Entry 1WDK (X-ray diffraction, 2.50 A resolution); this record covers chains C and D of the 4 polymer chains in the assembly.

[Chain C (and D)]
Name: 3-ketoacyl-CoA thiolase
From: Pseudomonas fragi
Notes: EC 2.3.1.16; chain D of this document is another copy of the same molecule, construct and numbering; everything in this record applies to it too
UniProt: P28790 (FADA_PSEFR); residues 2-391 here correspond to UniProt positions 1-390 (UniProt number = residue number - 1)
Chain sequence (390 residues; numbered 2 to 391; the number before each row is that of its first residue):
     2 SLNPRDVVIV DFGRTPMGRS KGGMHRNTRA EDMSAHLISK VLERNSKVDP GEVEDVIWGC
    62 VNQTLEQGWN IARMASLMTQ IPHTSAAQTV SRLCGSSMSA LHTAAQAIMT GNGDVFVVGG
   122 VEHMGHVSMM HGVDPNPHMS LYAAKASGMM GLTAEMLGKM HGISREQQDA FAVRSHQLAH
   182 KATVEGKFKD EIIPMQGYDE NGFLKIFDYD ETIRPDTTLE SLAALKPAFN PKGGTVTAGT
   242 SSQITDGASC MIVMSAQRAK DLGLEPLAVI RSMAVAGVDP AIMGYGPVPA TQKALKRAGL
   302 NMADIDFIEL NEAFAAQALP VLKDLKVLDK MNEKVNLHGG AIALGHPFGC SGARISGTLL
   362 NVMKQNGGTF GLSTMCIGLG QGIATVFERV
Ion coordination: Hg2+: Cys95 (together with acetyl coenzyme A)
Residues lining bound ligands: acetyl coenzyme A (ACO): Lys22, Cys95, Met130, Met151, His177, Arg215, Thr218, Leu223, Leu226, Ala229, Phe230, Ala239, Gly240, Ser242, Ser243, Ile245, Met284, Asn312, Ala314, Phe315, His347, Phe349, Cys377, Ile378, Gly379
From the paper describing this entry:
  - catalytic residues: Cys95, His347, Cys377
  - binding site for acetyl coenzyme A: Met151 (proposed by the authors, not directly observed)
  - binding site for Hg2+: Phe349 (proposed by the authors, not directly observed)

[Interface between chain C and chain D]
Residue-residue contacts - 120 pairs, chain C then chain D:
  Arg30(C) - Asp135(D)  salt bridge
  Arg30(C) - Pro136(D)  hydrogen bond (side chain-backbone)
  Arg30(C) - Asn137(D)  hydrogen bond
  Arg30(C) - Pro138(D)
  Glu32(C) - Asn137(D)
  Asp33(C) - Asn137(D)  hydrogen bond
  Asp33(C) - His139(D)  salt bridge
  Glu55(C) - Lys294(D)  salt bridge
  Glu55(C) - Arg298(D)  salt bridge
  Asp56(C) - Arg93(D)  salt bridge
  Gln64(C) - Gln64(D)
  Gln64(C) - Ser92(D)
  Thr65(C) - Thr65(D)
  Thr65(C) - Gly133(D)
  Leu66(C) - Gly133(D)  hydrogen bond (backbone-backbone)
  Leu66(C) - Asp135(D)
  Trp70(C) - Leu94(D)
  Trp70(C) - Met130(D)  hydrogen bond (side chain-backbone)
  Trp70(C) - Val134(D)
  Trp70(C) - Gly149(D)
  Asn71(C) - Ser92(D)
  Asn71(C) - Arg93(D)
  Asn71(C) - Leu94(D)
  Asn71(C) - Gln382(D)
  Arg74(C) - Val279(D)  hydrogen bond (side chain-backbone)
  Arg74(C) - Leu380(D)  hydrogen bond (side chain-backbone)
  Arg74(C) - Gly381(D)  hydrogen bond (side chain-backbone)
  Arg74(C) - Gln382(D)
  Met75(C) - Met140(D)  hydrophobic
  Met75(C) - Leu380(D)  hydrophobic
  Leu78(C) - Met140(D)  hydrophobic
  Leu78(C) - Tyr143(D)
  Leu78(C) - Pro281(D)  hydrophobic
  Met79(C) - Asn137(D)
  Met79(C) - Tyr143(D)  hydrophobic
  His84(C) - Gly278(D)
  His84(C) - Val279(D)  hydrogen bond (backbone-backbone)
  His84(C) - Asp280(D)  salt bridge
  His84(C) - Pro281(D)
  Thr85(C) - Ala277(D)
  Thr85(C) - Gly278(D)  hydrogen bond (backbone-backbone)
  Ser86(C) - Gly278(D)
  Ala87(C) - Arg93(D)
  Ala87(C) - Val276(D)  hydrophobic
  Ala87(C) - Gln382(D)
  Ala88(C) - Arg93(D)  hydrogen bond (backbone-side chain)
  Ala88(C) - Gln382(D)  hydrogen bond (backbone-side chain)
  Gln89(C) - Val91(D)
  Gln89(C) - Ser92(D)
  Gln89(C) - Arg93(D)  hydrogen bond
  Thr90(C) - Val91(D)
  Thr90(C) - Ser92(D)  hydrogen bond (backbone-backbone)
  Val91(C) - Gln89(D)
  Val91(C) - Thr90(D)
  Ser92(C) - Gln64(D)
  Ser92(C) - Asn71(D)
  Ser92(C) - Gln89(D)
  Ser92(C) - Thr90(D)  hydrogen bond (backbone-backbone)
  Arg93(C) - Asp56(D)  salt bridge
  Arg93(C) - Asn71(D)
  Arg93(C) - Ala87(D)
  Arg93(C) - Ala88(D)
  Arg93(C) - Gln89(D)  hydrogen bond
  Leu94(C) - Trp70(D)
  Leu94(C) - Asn71(D)
  Thr104(C) - Thr104(D)
  Gln107(C) - Ala108(D)
  Gln107(C) - Thr111(D)
  Gln107(C) - Asn113(D)
  Ala108(C) - Gln107(D)
  Met110(C) - Thr111(D)
  Thr111(C) - Gln107(D)
  Thr111(C) - Met110(D)
  Thr111(C) - Thr111(D)
  Gly112(C) - Arg298(D)
  Asn113(C) - Gln107(D)
  Asn113(C) - Met274(D)
  Asn113(C) - Arg298(D)  hydrogen bond
  Gly114(C) - Arg298(D)
  Met130(C) - Trp70(D)  hydrogen bond (backbone-side chain)
  Met131(C) - Trp70(D)  hydrophobic
  Gly133(C) - Thr65(D)  hydrogen bond (backbone-side chain)
  Gly133(C) - Leu66(D)  hydrogen bond (backbone-backbone)
  Val134(C) - Trp70(D)
  Asp135(C) - Arg30(D)  salt bridge
  Asp135(C) - Leu66(D)
  Pro136(C) - Arg30(D)  hydrogen bond (backbone-side chain)
  Asn137(C) - Arg30(D)
  Asn137(C) - Glu32(D)
  Asn137(C) - Asp33(D)  hydrogen bond
  Asn137(C) - Met79(D)
  Pro138(C) - Arg30(D)
  His139(C) - Asp33(D)  salt bridge
  Met140(C) - Met75(D)
  Tyr143(C) - Leu78(D)
  Tyr143(C) - Met79(D)  hydrophobic
  Gly149(C) - Trp70(D)
  Met274(C) - Asn113(D)
  Val276(C) - Ala87(D)  hydrophobic
  Ala277(C) - Thr85(D)
  Gly278(C) - His84(D)
  Gly278(C) - Thr85(D)  hydrogen bond (backbone-backbone)
  Gly278(C) - Ser86(D)
  Val279(C) - Arg74(D)  hydrogen bond (backbone-side chain)
  Val279(C) - His84(D)  hydrogen bond (backbone-backbone)
  Asp280(C) - His84(D)  salt bridge
  Pro281(C) - Leu78(D)  hydrophobic
  Pro281(C) - His84(D)
  Lys294(C) - Glu55(D)  salt bridge
  Arg298(C) - Glu55(D)  salt bridge
  Arg298(C) - Gly112(D)
  Arg298(C) - Asn113(D)
  Arg298(C) - Gly114(D)
  Leu380(C) - Arg74(D)  hydrogen bond (backbone-side chain)
  Leu380(C) - Met75(D)  hydrophobic
  Gly381(C) - Arg74(D)  hydrogen bond (backbone-side chain)
  Gln382(C) - Asn71(D)
  Gln382(C) - Arg74(D)
  Gln382(C) - Ala87(D)
  Gln382(C) - Ala88(D)  hydrogen bond (side chain-backbone)
Also at the interface, not in a pair above, chain C (61 interface residues in all): Val62, Asn63, Glu67, Ser100
Also at the interface, not in a pair above, chain D (61 interface residues in all): Val62, Asn63, Glu67, Ser100, Met131

[Overview]
Chain C and chain D each contribute 61 residues to their interface; the contacts include 28 hydrogen bonds and
12 salt bridges. Polar contacts include Arg30(C)-Asp135(D), Asp33(C)-His139(D) and Glu55(C)-Lys294(D). Bound
to chain C: acetyl coenzyme A. The paper reports catalytic residues Cys95(C), His347(C) and Cys377(C); a
binding site for acetyl coenzyme A at Met151(C).
Both chains are 3-ketoacyl-CoA thiolase (Pseudomonas fragi). Entry 1WDK (fatty acid beta-oxidation multienzyme
complex from Pseudomonas fragi, form I (native2)) was determined by X-ray diffraction together with 1WDL and
1WDM from the same study.
